5MRE - chains A and R of the 78 polymer chains in the assembly; structure by electron microscopy, 3.75 A resolution.

== Chain A ==
Molecule: 21S ribosomal RNA
Organism: Saccharomyces cerevisiae
Sequence (3296 nucleotides; row label = number of the first residue in the row):
     1 GUAAAAAGUA GAAUAAUAGA UUUGAAAUAU UUAUUAUAUA GAUUUAAAGA GAUAAUCAUG
    61 GAGUAUAAUA AUUAAAUUUA AUAAAUUUAA UAUAACUAUU AAUAGAAUUA GGUUACUAAU
   121 AAAUUAAUAA CAAUUAAUUU UAAAACCUAA AGGUAAACCU UUAUAUUAAU AAUGUUAUUU
   181 UUUAUUAUUU UUAUAAUAAG AAUAAUUAUU AAUAAUAAUA AACUAAGUGA ACUGAAACAU
   241 CUAAGUAACU UAAGGAUAAG AAAUCAACAG AGAUAUUAUG AGUAUUGGUG AGAGAAAAUA
   301 AUAAAGGUCU AAUAAGUAUU AUGUGAAAAA AAUGUAAGAA AAUAGGAUAA CAAAUUCUAA
   361 GACUAAAUAC UAUUAAUAAG UAUAGUAAGU ACCGUAAGGG AAAGUAUGAA AAUGAUUAUU
   421 UUAUAAGCAA UCAUGAAUAU AUUAUAUUAU AUUAAUGAUG UACCUUUUGU AUAAUGGGUC
   481 AGCAAGUAAU UAAUAUUAGU AAAACAAUAA GUUAUAAAUA AAUAGAAUAA UAUAUAUAUA
   541 UAAAAAAAUA UAUUAAAAUA UUUAAUUAAU AUUAAUUGAC CCGAAAGCAA ACGAUCUAAC
   601 UAUGAUAAGA UGGAUAAACG AUCGAACAGG UUGAUGUUGC AAUAUCAUCU GAUUAAUUGU
   661 GGUUAGUAGU GAAAGACAAA UCUGGUUUGC AGAUAGCUGG UUUUCUAUGA AAUAUAUGUA
   721 AGUAUAGCCU UUAUAAAUAA UAAUUAUUAU AUAAUAUUAU AUUAAUAUUA UAUAAAGAAU
   781 GGUACAGCAA UUAAUAUAUA UUAGGGAACU AUUAAAGUUU UAUUAAUAAU AUUAAAUCUC
   841 GAAAUAUUUA AUUAUAUAUA AUAAAGAGUC AGAUUAUGUG CGAUAAGGUA AAUAAUCUAA
   901 AGGGAAACAG CCCAGAUUAA GAUAUAAAGU UCCUAAUAAA UAAUAAGUGA AAUAAAUAUU
   961 AAAAUAUUAU AAUAUAAUCA GUUAAUGGGU UUGACAAUAA CCAUUUUUUA AUGAACAUGU
  1021 AACAAUGCAC UGAUUUAUAA UAAAUAAAAA AAAAUAAUAU UUAAAAUCAA AUAUAUAUAU
  1081 AUUUGUUAAU AGAUAAUAUA CGGAUCUUAA UAAUAAGAAU UAUUUAAUUC CUAAUAUGGA
  1141 AUAUUAUAUU UUUAUAAUAA AAAUAUAAAU ACUGAAUAUC UAAAUAUUAU UAUUACUUUU
  1201 UUUUUAAUAA UAAUAAUAUG GUAAUAGAAC AUUUAAUGAU AAUAUAUAUU AGUUAUUAAU
  1261 UAAUAUAUGU AUUAAUUAAA UAGAGAAUGC UGACAUGAGU AACGAAAAAA AGGUAUAAAC
  1321 CUUUUCACCU AAAACAUAAG GUUUAACUAU AAAAGUACGG CCCCUAAUUA AAUUAAUAAA
  1381 AAUAUAAAUA UAUUUAAGAU GGGAUAAUCU AUAUUAAUAA AAAUUUAUCU UAAAAUAUAU
  1441 AUAUUAUUAA UAAUUAUAUU AAUUAAUUAA UAAUAUAUAU AAUUAUAUUA UAUAUUAUAU
  1501 AUUUUUUAUA UAAUAUAAAC UAAUAAAGAU CAGGAAAUAA UUAAUGUAUA CCGUAAUGUA
  1561 GACCGACUCA GGUAUGUAAG UAGAGAAUAU GAAGGUGAAU UAGAUAAUUA AAGGGAAGGA
  1621 ACUCGGCAAA GAUAGCUCAU AAGUUAGUCA AUAAAGAGUA AUAAGAACAA AGUUGUACAA
  1681 CUGUUUACUA AAAACACCGC ACUUUGCAGA AACGAUAAGU UUAAGUAUAA GGUGUGAACU
  1741 CUGCUCCAUG CUUAAUAUAU AAAUAAAAUU AUUUAACGAU AAUUUAAUUA AAUUUAGGUA
  1801 AAUAGCAGCC UUAUUAUGAG GGUUAUAAUG UAGCGAAAUU CCUUGGCCUA UAAUUGAGGU
  1861 CCCGCAUGAA UGACGUAAUG AUACAACAAC UGUCUCCCCU UUAAGCUAAG UGAAAUUGAA
  1921 AUCGUAGUGA AGAUGCUAUG UACCUUCAGC AAGACGGAAA GACCCUAUGC AGCUUUACUG
  1981 UAAUUAGAUA GAUCGAAUUA UUGUUUAUUA UAUUCAGCAU AUUAAGUAAU CCUAUUAUUA
  2041 GGUAAUCGUU UAGAUAUUAA UGAGAUACUU AUUAUAAUAU AAUGAUAAUU CUAAUCUUAU
  2101 AAAUAAUUAU UAUUAUUAUU AUUAAUAAUA AUAAUAUGCU UUCAAGCAUA GUGAUAAAAC
  2161 AUAUUUAUAU GAUAAUCACU UUACUUAAUA GAUAUAAUUC UUAAGUAAUA UAUAAUAUAU
  2221 AUUUUAUAUA UAUUAUAUAU AAUAUAAGAG ACAAUCUCUA AUUGGUAGUU UUGAUGGGGC
  2281 GUCAUUAUCA GCAAAAGUAU CUGAAUAAGU CCAUAAAUAA AUAUAUAAAA UUAUUGAAUA
  2341 AAAAAAAAAU AAUAUAUAUU AUAUAUAUUA AUUAUAAAUU GAAAUAUGUU UAUAUAAAUU
  2401 UAUAUUUAUU GAAUAUAUUU UAGUAAUAGA UAAAAAUAUG UACAGUAAAA UUGUAAGGAA
  2461 AACAAUAAUA ACUUUCUCCU CUCUCGGUGG GGGUUCACAC CUAUUUUUAA UAGGUGUGAA
  2521 CCCCUCUUCG GGGUUCCGGU UCCCUUUCGG GUCCCGGAAC UUAAAUAAAA AUGGAAAGAA
  2581 UUAAAUUAAU AUAAUGGUAU AACUGUGCGA UAAUUGUAAC ACAAACGAGU GAAACAAGUA
  2641 CGUAAGUAUG GCAUAAUGAA CAAAUAACAC UGAUUGUAAA GGUUAUUGAU AACGAAUAAA
  2701 AGUUACGCUA GGGAUAACAG GGUAAUAUAG CGAAAGAGUA GAUAUUGUAA GCUAUGUUUG
  2761 CCACCUCGAU GUCGACUCAA CAUUUCCUCU UGGUUGUAAA AGCUAAGAAG GGUUUGACUG
  2821 UUCGUCAAUU AAAAUGUUAC GUGAGUUGGG UUAAAUACGA UGUGAAUCAG UAUGGUUCCU
  2881 AUCUGCUGAA GGAAAUAUUA UCAAAUUAAA UCUCAUUAUU AGUACGCAAG GACCAUAAUG
  2941 AAUCAACCCA UGGUGUAUCU AUUGAUAAUA AUAUAAUAUA UUUAAUAAAA AUAAUACUUU
  3001 AUUAAUAUAU UAUCUAUAUU AGUUUAUAUU UUAAUUAUAU AUUAUCAUAG UAGAUAAGCU
  3061 AAGUUGAUAA UAAAUAAAUA UUGAAUACAU AUUAAAUAUG AAGUUGUUUU AAUAAGAUAA
  3121 UUAAUCUGAU AAUUUUAUAC UAAAAUUAAU AAUUAUAGGU UUUAUAUAUU AUUUAUAAAU
  3181 AAAUAUAUUA UAAUAAUAAU AAUUAUUAUU AUUAAUAAAA AAUAUUAAUU AUAAUAUUAA
  3241 UAAAAUACUA AUUUAUCAGU UAUCUAUAUA AUAUCUAAUC UAUUAUUCUA UAUACU
Not modelled in the structure: 1-7, 80-83, 107-109, 129-131, 179-199, 554-559, 757-765, 811-815, 822, 967-1055, 1133-1136, 1153-1159, 1196-1204, 1375-1379, 1419-1422, 1441-1480, 1503-1505, 1538-1539, 2013-2077, 2101-2182, 2189-2197, 2222-2226, 2241-2242, 2277-2280, 2339-2344, 2393-2407, 2479-2572, 2715-2718, 2767-2771, 2985-3001, 3036-3039, 3179-3228, 3294-3296
Bound ions: Mg2+ site 1 near A150 (its only coordinating residue here); Mg2+ site 2: A237, C238; Mg2+ site 3 near G245 (its only coordinating residue here); Mg2+ site 4 near A258 (its only coordinating residue here); Mg2+ site 5 near G280 (its only coordinating residue here); Mg2+ site 6 near U322 (its only coordinating residue here); Mg2+ site 7 near A359 (its only coordinating residue here); Mg2+ site 8 near G394 (its only coordinating residue here); Mg2+ site 9: A423, U424; Mg2+ site 10 near G427 (its only coordinating residue here); Mg2+ site 11: C464 (shared with 1 residue of chain N); Mg2+ site 12 near U466 (its only coordinating residue here); 127 more Mg2+ sites not listed

== Chain R ==
Molecule: bL27m
Organism: Saccharomyces cerevisiae
UniProt: P12687 (RM02_YEAST); residues 35-371 here = UniProt positions 35-371
Chain sequence (337 residues; each row starts with the number of its first residue):
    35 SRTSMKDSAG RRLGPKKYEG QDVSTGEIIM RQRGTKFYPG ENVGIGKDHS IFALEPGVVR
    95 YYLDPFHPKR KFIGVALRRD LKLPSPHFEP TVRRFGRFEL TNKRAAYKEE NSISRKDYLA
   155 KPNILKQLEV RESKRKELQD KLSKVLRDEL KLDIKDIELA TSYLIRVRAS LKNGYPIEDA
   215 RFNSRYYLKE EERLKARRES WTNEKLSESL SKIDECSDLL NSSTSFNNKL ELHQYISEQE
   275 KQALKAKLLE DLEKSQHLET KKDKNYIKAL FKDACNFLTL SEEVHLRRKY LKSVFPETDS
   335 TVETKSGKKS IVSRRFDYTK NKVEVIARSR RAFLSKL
Not modelled in the structure: 339-344

== Chain A / chain R interface ==
Residue-residue contacts - 203 pairs, chain A then chain R:
  U528(A) with Arg-138(R), base contact
  A530(A) with Asn-136(R), phosphate contact
  U531(A) with Asn-136(R), hydrogen bond to the phosphate
  U533(A) with Phe-132(R), sugar contact; Glu-133(R), base contact; Leu-134(R), sugar contact; Thr-135(R), base contact; Asn-136(R), sugar contact; Ala-139(R), phosphate contact
  A534(A) with Asn-136(R), sugar contact; Arg-138(R), phosphate contact; Ala-139(R), phosphate contact; Lys-142(R), salt bridge to the phosphate
  U535(A) with Arg-138(R), salt bridge to the phosphate; Lys-142(R), salt bridge to the phosphate
  A542(A) with Ile-147(R), base contact; Tyr-152(R), stacking on the base
  A544(A) with Lys-142(R), phosphate contact; Ser-146(R), sugar contact
  A545(A) with Lys-142(R), salt bridge to the phosphate
  A779(A) with Glu-53(R), sugar contact; Tyr-95(R), sugar contact
  U780(A) with Pro-49(R), sugar contact; Phe-71(R), phosphate contact; Tyr-95(R), sugar contact; Lys-105(R), salt bridge to the phosphate
  G781(A) with Phe-71(R), phosphate contact; Lys-105(R), salt bridge to the phosphate
  U847(A) with Tyr-52(R), hydrogen bond to the sugar
  U848(A) with Tyr-52(R), sugar contact
  U849(A) with Glu-53(R), sugar contact; Gly-54(R), hydrogen bond to the sugar; Gln-55(R), sugar contact; Arg-113(R), hydrogen bond to the sugar
  A850(A) with Arg-113(R), hydrogen bond to the sugar
  C2283(A) with Arg-36(R), salt bridge to the phosphate
  A2284(A) with Lys-40(R), salt bridge to the phosphate
  U2285(A) with Lys-40(R), hydrogen bond to the base
  U2286(A) with Lys-40(R), hydrogen bond to the base
  A2287(A) with Ser-42(R), phosphate contact; Arg-45(R), salt bridge to the phosphate
  U2288(A) with Lys-40(R), base contact; Asp-41(R), base contact; Ser-42(R), hydrogen bond to the phosphate; Ala-43(R), phosphate contact; Arg-45(R), salt bridge to the phosphate
  C2289(A) with Asp-41(R), hydrogen bond to the base
  A2290(A) with Asp-41(R), base contact
  G2291(A) with Asp-41(R), base contact
  A2295(A) with Gly-48(R), sugar contact; Pro-49(R), sugar contact
  A2296(A) with Arg-45(R), phosphate contact; Arg-46(R), sugar contact; Gly-48(R), sugar contact
  G2297(A) with Gly-44(R), phosphate contact; Arg-45(R), hydrogen bond to the phosphate; Arg-46(R), phosphate contact
  U2298(A) with Ala-43(R), phosphate contact; Gly-44(R), hydrogen bond to the phosphate
  U2300(A) with Met-39(R), phosphate contact
  C2301(A) with Thr-37(R), hydrogen bond to the base; Met-39(R), phosphate contact
  U2302(A) with Thr-37(R), sugar contact; Ser-38(R), base contact; Met-39(R), base contact
  G2303(A) with Thr-37(R), phosphate contact; Ser-38(R), hydrogen bond to the phosphate; Lys-40(R), base contact
  A2304(A) with Ser-38(R), hydrogen bond to the phosphate; Lys-40(R), hydrogen bond to the base
  A2307(A) with Lys-40(R), base contact
  A2308(A) with Lys-40(R), base contact
  A2325(A) with Val-346(R), hydrogen bond to the sugar; Ser-347(R), sugar contact; Arg-348(R), sugar contact
  U2326(A) with Val-346(R), sugar contact; Ser-347(R), hydrogen bond to the sugar; Phe-367(R), sugar contact
  A2327(A) with Ser-327(R), hydrogen bond to the base; Val-328(R), sugar contact; Phe-367(R), sugar contact; Ser-369(R), phosphate contact; Lys-370(R), phosphate contact
  A2328(A) with Ser-327(R), sugar contact; Ser-369(R), hydrogen bond to the phosphate; Lys-370(R), phosphate contact
  A2330(A) with Lys-263(R), hydrogen bond to the base; Cys-309(R), base contact; Glu-317(R), hydrogen bond to the base; Val-318(R), base contact; Arg-321(R), hydrogen bond to the base
  U2331(A) with Val-318(R), base contact; Arg-322(R), salt bridge to the phosphate
  U2332(A) with Arg-322(R), phosphate contact
  A2333(A) with Lys-326(R), phosphate contact; Val-328(R), hydrogen bond to the sugar
  U2334(A) with Lys-326(R), salt bridge to the phosphate; Val-328(R), sugar contact; Phe-329(R), sugar contact; Pro-330(R), phosphate contact; Glu-331(R), phosphate contact; Arg-349(R), sugar contact; Arg-362(R), hydrogen bond to the sugar
  U2335(A) with Pro-330(R), phosphate contact; Glu-331(R), hydrogen bond to the phosphate; Arg-349(R), hydrogen bond to the sugar
  A2345(A) with Lys-279(R), base contact; Leu-283(R), base contact; Glu-316(R), hydrogen bond to the base; His-319(R), sugar contact; Lys-323(R), sugar contact
  A2346(A) with Glu-316(R), base contact; His-319(R), sugar contact
  U2357(A) with Lys-168(R), phosphate contact; Lys-206(R), sugar contact
  A2358(A) with Lys-168(R), salt bridge to the phosphate; Arg-202(R), salt bridge to the phosphate; Lys-206(R), sugar contact; Asn-207(R), sugar contact
  U2359(A) with Arg-165(R), phosphate contact; Lys-168(R), salt bridge to the phosphate; Arg-169(R), salt bridge to the phosphate
  U2360(A) with Ile-158(R), base contact; Leu-162(R), phosphate contact; Arg-165(R), hydrogen bond to the phosphate; Arg-169(R), salt bridge to the phosphate
  U2364(A) with Lys-206(R), hydrogen bond to the sugar; Asn-207(R), sugar contact; Gly-208(R), hydrogen bond to the sugar
  A2365(A) with Lys-206(R), sugar contact; Gly-208(R), phosphate contact; Leu-314(R), sugar contact
  U2366(A) with Leu-314(R), sugar contact; Ser-315(R), phosphate contact; Val-318(R), sugar contact
  A2367(A) with Ser-315(R), hydrogen bond to the phosphate; Val-318(R), sugar contact; Arg-322(R), hydrogen bond to the phosphate
  U2368(A) with Arg-322(R), salt bridge to the phosphate
  U2385(A) with Phe-350(R), sugar contact; Asn-355(R), phosphate contact; Val-357(R), sugar contact
  A2386(A) with Lys-356(R), phosphate contact; Val-357(R), hydrogen bond to the phosphate
  G2596(A) with Arg-67(R), hydrogen bond to the sugar; Gly-68(R), base contact; Lys-70(R), hydrogen bond to the phosphate
  G2597(A) with Arg-67(R), sugar contact; Gly-68(R), sugar contact; Thr-69(R), hydrogen bond to the sugar; Lys-70(R), salt bridge to the phosphate
  U2598(A) with Thr-69(R), phosphate contact; Tyr-72(R), hydrogen bond to the phosphate
  A2599(A) with Arg-104(R), salt bridge to the phosphate
  U2600(A) with His-101(R), base contact; Pro-102(R), base contact; Arg-104(R), hydrogen bond to the sugar
  A2602(A) with Thr-69(R), hydrogen bond to the base; Tyr-72(R), base contact; His-83(R), base contact
  A2619(A) with Thr-59(R), base contact; Gly-60(R), base contact
  C2620(A) with Thr-59(R), sugar contact; Gly-60(R), base contact; Glu-61(R), sugar contact
  A2621(A) with Glu-61(R), phosphate contact; Ile-62(R), hydrogen bond to the sugar
  C2622(A) with Lys-50(R), phosphate contact; Ile-62(R), sugar contact; Arg-65(R), hydrogen bond to the sugar
  A2623(A) with Arg-46(R), hydrogen bond to the phosphate; Lys-50(R), phosphate contact
  A2624(A) with Arg-46(R), salt bridge to the phosphate
  U2630(A) with Arg-65(R), hydrogen bond to the base; Asp-82(R), hydrogen bond to the sugar
  G2631(A) with Gly-60(R), hydrogen bond to the base; Ile-62(R), base contact; Arg-65(R), sugar contact; Gly-80(R), phosphate contact; Lys-81(R), hydrogen bond to the phosphate; Asp-82(R), sugar contact; Ser-84(R), sugar contact; Phe-86(R), sugar contact
  A2632(A) with Gly-80(R), phosphate contact; Lys-81(R), hydrogen bond to the phosphate; Phe-86(R), sugar contact
  A2633(A) with Thr-59(R), sugar contact; Leu-88(R), sugar contact
  A2637(A) with Ser-148(R), phosphate contact; Arg-149(R), hydrogen bond to the phosphate
  G2638(A) with Arg-149(R), salt bridge to the phosphate; Lys-150(R), salt bridge to the phosphate
  U2639(A) with Lys-150(R), salt bridge to the phosphate
  G2651(A) with Lys-81(R), salt bridge to the phosphate
  C2652(A) with His-83(R), hydrogen bond to the sugar
  A2653(A) with Arg-67(R), sugar contact; Lys-81(R), sugar contact; Asp-82(R), phosphate contact; His-83(R), sugar contact
  U2654(A) with Arg-45(R), sugar contact; Arg-67(R), hydrogen bond to the sugar; Lys-81(R), salt bridge to the phosphate; Asp-82(R), phosphate contact
Interface residues without a listed pair, chain A (88 interface residues in all): A532, A543, A778, U2306, A2356, A2655
Interface residues without a listed pair, chain R (103 interface residues in all): Ser-35, Leu-47, Ser-58, Ala-203, Asn-262, Leu-320, Ile-345

== Overview ==
Chain A and chain R form an interface of 88 and 103 residues respectively, with 50 hydrogen bonds, 26 salt
bridges and 1 aromatic stacking contact. Polar pairs include U2285(A)/Lys-40(R), U2286(A)/Lys-40(R) and
C2289(A)/Asp-41(R). A237(A) and C238(A) coordinate Mg2+ site 2.
Here chain A is 21S ribosomal RNA and chain R is bL27m, both from Saccharomyces cerevisiae. Entry 5MRE
(Structure of the yeast mitochondrial ribosome - Class B) was determined by electron microscopy, deposited
together with 5MRC and 5MRF.
